Entry 4I29 (X-ray diffraction, 2.20 A resolution); this record covers chains A and C.

# Chain A
Protein: DNA nucleotidylexotransferase
Organism: Mus musculus
Notes: EC 2.7.7.31
UniProt: P09838 (TDT_MOUSE); the construct lacks a stretch of the UniProt sequence, so the offset changes along the chain: 132-482 = UniProt 132-482; 483-510 = UniProt 503-530
Chain sequence (400 residues; numbered 111 to 510; the number before each row is that of its first residue):
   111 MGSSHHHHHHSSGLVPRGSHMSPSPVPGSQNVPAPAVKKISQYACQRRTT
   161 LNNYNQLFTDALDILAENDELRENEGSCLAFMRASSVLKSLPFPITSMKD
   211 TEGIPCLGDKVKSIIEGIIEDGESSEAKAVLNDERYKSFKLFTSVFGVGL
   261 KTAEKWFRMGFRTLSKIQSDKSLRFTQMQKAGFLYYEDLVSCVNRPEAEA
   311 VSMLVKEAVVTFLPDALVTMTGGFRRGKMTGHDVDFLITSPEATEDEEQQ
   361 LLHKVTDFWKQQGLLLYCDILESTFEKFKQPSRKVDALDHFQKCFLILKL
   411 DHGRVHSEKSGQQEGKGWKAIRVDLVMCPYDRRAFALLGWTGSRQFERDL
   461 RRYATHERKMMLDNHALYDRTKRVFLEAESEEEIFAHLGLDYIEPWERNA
Unresolved in the structure: 111-148, 396, 421-424, 510
Differences from the reference sequence: expression tag (111-131)
Bound ions: Na+: Thr253, Val255, Val258 (shared with 8BA_3(C) of chain C); Mn2+ site 1: Asp343, Asp345, Asp434 (shared with DA4(C), DA5(C) of chain C); Mn2+ site 2: Asp343, Asp345 (shared with DA5(C) of chain C)

# Chain C
Molecule: 5-nt DNA strand
Sequence (5 nucleotides; each row starts with the number of its first residue):
     1 AAXAA
Modified / non-standard residues: 8BA (8-bromo-deoxyadenosine-5'-monophosphate) at position 3
Bound ions: Na+: 8BA_3 (shared with Thr253(A), Val255(A), Val258(A) of chain A); Mn2+ site 1: DA4, DA5 (shared with Asp343(A), Asp345(A), Asp434(A) of chain A); Mn2+ site 2: DA5 (shared with Asp343(A), Asp345(A) of chain A)

# Interface between chain A and chain C
Contacting residue pairs - 41 pairs, chain A then chain C:
  Val255(A) with 8BA_3(C), phosphate contact
  Phe256(A) with 8BA_3(C), phosphate contact
  Gly257(A) with DA2(C), phosphate contact; 8BA_3(C), hydrogen bond to the phosphate
  Val258(A) with DA2(C), phosphate contact; 8BA_3(C), hydrogen bond to the phosphate
  Gly259(A) with DA2(C), hydrogen bond to the phosphate; 8BA_3(C), phosphate contact
  Leu260(A) with DA2(C), phosphate contact
  Lys261(A) with DA1(C), phosphate contact; DA2(C), hydrogen bond to the phosphate
  Thr262(A) with DA1(C), phosphate contact; DA2(C), hydrogen bond to the phosphate
  Met288(A) with 8BA_3(C), sugar contact
  Gly332(A) with DA5(C), phosphate contact
  Arg336(A) with DA5(C), hydrogen bond to the phosphate
  Asp343(A) with DA5(C), phosphate contact
  Asp345(A) with DA4(C), phosphate contact; DA5(C), phosphate contact
  Asp379(A) with 8BA_3(C), base contact
  Ala397(A) with DA4(C), hydrogen bond to the base; DA5(C), hydrogen bond to the base
  Leu398(A) with 8BA_3(C), base contact; DA4(C), base contact; DA5(C), base contact
  Asp399(A) with DA5(C), base contact
  Phe405(A) with 8BA_3(C), base contact; DA4(C), sugar contact
  Arg432(A) with 8BA_3(C), phosphate contact; DA4(C), salt bridge to the phosphate
  Asp434(A) with DA4(C), sugar contact
  Gly449(A) with DA5(C), base contact
  Trp450(A) with DA4(C), sugar contact; DA5(C), sugar contact
  Thr451(A) with DA5(C), phosphate contact
  Gly452(A) with DA5(C), phosphate contact
  Arg454(A) with DA5(C), base contact
  Glu457(A) with DA5(C), base contact
  Arg458(A) with DA5(C), base contact
  Arg461(A) with DA5(C), base contact
  Asn474(A) with DA5(C), hydrogen bond to the base
Also at the interface, not in a pair above, chain A (31 interface residues in all): Leu381, Ser453

# In short
31 residues of chain A face 5 of chain C across their interface, with 9 hydrogen bonds and 1 salt bridge.
Polar pairs include Ala397(A)-DA4(C), Ala397(A)-DA5(C) and Asn474(A)-DA5(C). The Na+ site is built by
Thr253(A), Val255(A), Val258(A) and 8BA_3(C).
Chain A is DNA nucleotidylexotransferase (Mus musculus) and chain C is a 5-nt DNA strand; the structure,
Binary complex of mouse TdT with ssDNA and Mn++, was determined by X-ray diffraction together with 4I27, 4I28,
4I2A, 4I2F and 4I2G from the same study.
